PDB entry 4F5O | X-ray diffraction, 2.00 A resolution | chains A and T of the 4 polymer chains in the assembly

[Chain A]
Protein: DNA polymerase beta
Source organism: Homo sapiens
Notes: EC 2.7.7.7, 4.2.99.-
UniProt: P06746 (DPOLB_HUMAN); numbering as in UniProt (aligned over 1-335)
Sequence (335 residues; each row starts with the number of its first residue):
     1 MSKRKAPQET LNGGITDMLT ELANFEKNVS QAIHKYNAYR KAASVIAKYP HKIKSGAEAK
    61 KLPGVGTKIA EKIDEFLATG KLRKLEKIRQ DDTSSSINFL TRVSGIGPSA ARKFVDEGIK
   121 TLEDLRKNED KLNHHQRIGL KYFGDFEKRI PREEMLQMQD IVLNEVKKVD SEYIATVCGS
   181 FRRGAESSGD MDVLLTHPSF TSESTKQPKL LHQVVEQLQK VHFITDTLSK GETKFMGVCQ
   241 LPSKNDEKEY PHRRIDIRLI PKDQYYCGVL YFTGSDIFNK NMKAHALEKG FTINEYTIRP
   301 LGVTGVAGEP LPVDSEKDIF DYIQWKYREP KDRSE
Unresolved in the structure: 1-9, 205-208, 245
Construct notes: engineered mutation Lys283 (Arg in P06746)
UniProt features mapped onto this chain:
  - region: Arg183 to Asp192 (DNA-binding)
  - active site: Lys72 (Nucleophile)
  - binding site (K(+)): Lys60, Leu62, Val65, Thr101, Val103, Ile106
  - binding site (Na(+)): Lys60, Leu62, Val65, Thr101, Val103, Ile106
  - binding site (dATP): Arg149, Ser180, Arg183, Gly189, Asp190
  - binding site (dCTP): Arg149, Ser180, Arg183, Gly189, Asp190
  - binding site (dGTP): Arg149, Ser180, Arg183, Gly189, Asp190, Asp192
  - binding site (dTTP): Arg149, Ser180, Arg183, Gly189, Asp190
  - binding site (Mg(2+)): Asp190, Asp192, Asp256
  - modified residue: Lys72 (N6-acetyllysine), Arg83 (Omega-N-methylarginine), Arg152 (Omega-N-methylarginine)
  - cross-link (Glycyl lysine isopeptide (Lys-Gly)): Lys41 (interchain with G-Cter in ubiquitin), Lys61 (interchain with G-Cter in ubiquitin), Lys81 (interchain with G-Cter in ubiquitin)
  - natural variant: Leu22 (L22P: Found in a gastric cancer sample; uncertain significance), Tyr39 (Y39C: Found in a gastric cancer sample; uncertain significance), Gly118 (G118V: Decreased DNA-directed DNA polymerase activity), Arg137 (R137Q: Decreased function in base-excision repair), Arg149 (R149I: Decreased DNA-directed DNA polymerase activity), Asp160 (D160N: Found in a gastric cancer sample; uncertain significance), Cys239 (C239R: Found in a gastric cancer sample; uncertain significance), Lys289 (K289M: Found in a colon cancer sample; uncertain significance), Asn294 (N294D: Found in a gastric cancer sample; uncertain significance), Glu295 (E295K: Found in a gastric cancer sample; uncertain significance)
  - mutagenesis: Phe25 (F25W: No effect on 5'-dRP lyase activity. Decreased ssDNA binding), His34 (H34G: Decreased 5'-dRP lyase activity. Decreased ssDNA binding), Lys35 (K35A: Decreased 5'-dRP lyase activity. Decreased ssDNA binding. Loss of 5'-dRP lyase activity; when associated with A-68 and A-72. Decreased ssDNA binding; when associated with A-68 and A-72 ...), Tyr39 (Y39F: No effect on 5'-dRP lyase activity; Y39Q: Abolishes DNA polymerase and 5'-dRP lyase activity), Lys41 (K41R: Abolishes ubiquitination; when associated with R-61 and R-81), Lys60 (K60A: Decreased 5'-dRP lyase activity. Decreased ssDNA binding), Lys61 (K61R: Abolishes ubiquitination; when associated with R-41 and R-81), Lys68 (K68A: No effect on 5'-dRP lyase activity. Decreased ssDNA binding. Loss of 5'-dRP lyase activity; when associated with A-35 and A-72. Decreased ssDNA binding; when associated with A-35 and A-72 ...), Glu71 (E71Q: No effect on 5'-dRP lyase activity. No effect on structure shown by circular dichroism. No effect on ssDNA binding), Lys72 (K72A: Severely reduced 5'-dRP lyase activity. Does not affect ssDNA binding. Loss of 5'-dRP lyase activity; when associated with A-35 and A-68. Decreased ssDNA binding ...), Glu75 (E75A: Slightly decreased 5'-dRP lyase activity. Decreased ssDNA binding. No effect on structure shown by circular dichroism), Lys81 (K81R: Abolishes ubiquitination; when associated with R-41 and R-61), 5 further mutagenesis entries in UniProt
Bound ions: Mg2+: Asp190 (together with 6CF)
Residues lining bound ligands: 6CF (2'-deoxy-5'-O-[(S)-{difluoro[(S)-hydroxy(phosphonooxy)phosphoryl]methyl}(hydroxy)phosphoryl]cytidine): Arg149, Gly179, Ser180, Phe181, Arg183, Ser188, Gly189, Asp190, Asp192, Tyr271, Phe272
What the authors report for this chain:
  - Mg2+ coordination: Asp190
  - binding site for 6CF: Arg149, Ser180, Arg183, Gly189
  - conformationally variable residues: Asn279
  - mutagenesis - R283K: decreased catalytic activity

[Chain T]
Molecule: 16-nt DNA strand
Sequence (16 nucleotides; row label = number of the first residue in the row):
     1 CCGACGTCGC ATCAGC
Modified residues: 8OG (8-oxo-2'-deoxy-guanosine-5'-monophosphate) at position 6

[Chain A / chain T interface]
Residue-residue contacts (15; chain A residue first):
  His34(A) - DC5(T)  stacking on the base
  Asn133(A) - DT12(T)  phosphate contact
  His134(A) - DT12(T)  phosphate contact
  Ser229(A) - DC10(T)  phosphate contact
  Ser229(A) - DA11(T)  phosphate contact
  Lys230(A) - DC10(T)  hydrogen bond to the phosphate
  Lys230(A) - DA11(T)  hydrogen bond to the phosphate
  Gly231(A) - DC10(T)  phosphate contact
  Glu232(A) - DC10(T)  hydrogen bond to the phosphate
  Thr233(A) - DG9(T)  hydrogen bond to the phosphate
  Thr233(A) - DC10(T)  hydrogen bond to the phosphate
  Lys234(A) - DG9(T)  hydrogen bond to the base
  Lys234(A) - DC10(T)  hydrogen bond to the phosphate
  Tyr271(A) - 8OG_6(T)  base contact
  Tyr296(A) - DC8(T)  hydrogen bond to the phosphate
Also at the interface, not in a pair above, chain A (12 interface residues in all): Leu228

[In short]
Chain A and chain T form an interface of 12 and 7 residues respectively, with 8 hydrogen bonds and 1 aromatic
stacking contact. Polar contacts include Lys234(A)-DG9(T), Lys230(A)-DC10(T) and Lys230(A)-DA11(T). Chain A
binds compound 6CF. From the paper: a binding site for 6CF at Arg149(A), Ser180(A) and Arg183(A) among others;
R283K of chain A reduces catalytic activity.
Here chain A is DNA polymerase beta (Homo sapiens) and chain T is a 16-nt DNA strand. Entry 4F5O (Open ternary
complex of R283K DNA polymerase beta with a one metal bound dCTP analog) was determined by X-ray diffraction
(same publication as 4F5N, 4F5P, 4F5Q and 4F5R).
